PDB entry 6RIJ | X-ray diffraction, 2.20 A resolution | chains A and B

# Chain A
Name: Cyclin-dependent kinase 2
From: Homo sapiens
Notes: EC 2.7.11.22
UniProtKB: P24941 (CDK2_HUMAN); numbering as in UniProt (aligned over 1-298)
Amino-acid sequence (299 residues; numbered 0 to 298; the number before each row is that of its first residue; numbering starts at 0):
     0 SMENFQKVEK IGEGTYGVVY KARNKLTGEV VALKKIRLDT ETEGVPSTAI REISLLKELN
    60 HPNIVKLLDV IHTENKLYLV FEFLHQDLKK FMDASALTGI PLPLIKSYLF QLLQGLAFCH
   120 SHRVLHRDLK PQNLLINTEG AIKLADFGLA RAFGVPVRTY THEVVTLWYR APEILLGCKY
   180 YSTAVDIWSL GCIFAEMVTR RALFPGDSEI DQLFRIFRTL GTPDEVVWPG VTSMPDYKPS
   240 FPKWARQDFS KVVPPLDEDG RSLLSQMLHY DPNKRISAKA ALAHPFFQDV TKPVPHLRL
Unresolved in the structure: 0, 291-298
Construct notes: expression tag (0)
Modified positions: Thr-160 (phosphothreonine; TPO)
Curated features (UniProtKB/Swiss-Prot):
  - active site: Asp-127 (Proton acceptor)
  - binding site (ATP): Ile-10 to Val-18, Lys-33, Glu-81 to Leu-83, Asp-86, Lys-129 to Asn-132, Asp-145
  - binding site (Mg(2+)): Asn-132, Asp-145
  - site (CDK7 binding): Lys-9, Lys-88, Lys-89, Leu-166
  - modified residue: Met-1 (N-acetylmethionine), Lys-6 (N6-acetyllysine), Thr-14 (Phosphothreonine), Tyr-15 (Phosphotyrosine), Tyr-19 (Phosphotyrosine), Thr-160 (Phosphothreonine)
  - natural variant: Pro-45 (P45L: In a glioblastoma multiforme sample)
  - mutagenesis: Lys-9 (K9F: Reduced phosphorylation by CAK), Thr-14 (T14A: 2-fold increase in activity), Tyr-15 (Y15F: 2-fold increase in activity), Lys-88 to Lys-89 (Reduced phosphorylation by CAK), Thr-160 (T160A: Abolishes activity), Leu-166 (L166R: Reduced phosphorylation by CAK and reduced kinase activity)
Residues lining bound ligands: K4W (4-[[[5-nitroso-2-[[(2R)-1-oxidanylbutan-2-yl]amino]-6-(propan-2-ylamino)pyrimidin-4-yl]amino]methyl]phenol): Glu-8, Ile-10, Gly-11, Glu-12, Gly-13, Val-18, Ala-31, Val-64, Phe-80, Glu-81, Phe-82, Leu-83, His-84, Gln-85, Asp-86, Lys-89, Gln-131, Asn-132, Leu-134, Ala-144, Asp-145

# Chain B
Name: Cyclin-A2
From: Homo sapiens
UniProtKB: P20248 (CCNA2_HUMAN); residue numbers follow UniProt; this construct covers 175-432
Amino-acid sequence (258 residues; numbered 175 to 432; the number before each row is that of its first residue):
   175 VPDYHEDIHT YLREMEVKCK PKVGYMKKQP DITNSMRAIL VDWLVEVGEE YKLQNETLHL
   235 AVNYIDRFLS SMSVLRGKLQ LVGTAAMLLA SKFEEIYPPE VAEFVYITDD TYTKKQVLRM
   295 EHLVLKVLTF DLAAPTVNQF LTQYFLHQQP ANCKVESLAM FLGELSLIDA DPYLKYLPSV
   355 IAGAAFHLAL YTVTGQSWPE SLIRKTGYTL ESLKPCLMDL HQTYLKAPQH AQQSIREKYK
   415 NSKYHGVSLL NPPETLNL
Unresolved in the structure: 175, 432
Metal / ion sites: Na+: Met-200, Gln-203, Ile-206

# Chain A / chain B interface
Residue-residue contacts (58; chain A residue first):
  Leu-37(A) with His-296(B)
  Thr-41(A) with Lys-288(B), hydrogen bond (backbone-side chain)
  Glu-42(A) with Lys-266(B), hydrogen bond (backbone-side chain); Glu-274(B); Val-275(B), hydrogen bond (side chain-backbone)
  Gly-43(A) with Lys-266(B); Leu-292(B); Glu-295(B)
  Val-44(A) with Lys-266(B), hydrogen bond (backbone-side chain); Glu-295(B), hydrogen bond (backbone-side chain); His-296(B); Leu-299(B), hydrophobic
  Ser-46(A) with Lys-266(B)
  Ile-49(A) with Leu-263(B), hydrophobic; Lys-266(B); Leu-306(B), hydrophobic
  Arg-50(A) with Lys-266(B); Phe-267(B), hydrogen bond (side chain-backbone); Glu-269(B)
  Ile-52(A) with Phe-304(B), hydrophobic
  Ser-53(A) with Phe-267(B); Phe-304(B); Leu-306(B)
  Lys-56(A) with Thr-303(B), hydrogen bond (side chain-backbone); Asp-305(B), salt bridge
  Glu-57(A) with Tyr-185(B), hydrogen bond; Met-189(B); Ala-307(B)
  His-71(A) with His-296(B), hydrogen bond; Phe-304(B)
  His-119(A) with Tyr-178(B); Ile-182(B)
  Ser-120(A) with Asp-181(B), hydrogen bond; Ile-182(B)
  His-121(A) with Tyr-185(B)
  Arg-122(A) with Ile-182(B); Tyr-185(B); Ala-307(B), hydrogen bond (side chain-backbone)
  Arg-150(A) with Glu-268(B), salt bridge; Glu-269(B)
  Ala-151(A) with Phe-267(B), hydrophobic
  Phe-152(A) with Tyr-178(B), hydrophobic; Ile-182(B), hydrophobic
  Val-154(A) with His-179(B); Ile-182(B), hydrophobic; Thr-316(B), hydrogen bond (backbone-side chain); Gln-317(B), hydrogen bond (backbone-backbone); Leu-320(B), hydrophobic
  Pro-155(A) with Thr-316(B)
  Arg-157(A) with Gln-228(B); Glu-268(B), salt bridge
  Thr-158(A) with Ile-270(B)
  Tyr-159(A) with Ile-270(B)
  Thr-160(A) with Glu-269(B); Ile-270(B)
  Thr-182(A) with Tyr-178(B), hydrogen bond
  Ser-276(A) with Asp-177(B), hydrogen bond
  Lys-278(A) with Asp-181(B), salt bridge
Other interface residues (no listed pair), chain A (34 interface residues in all): Leu-54, Val-69, Leu-76, Ser-181, Ala-279
Other interface residues (no listed pair), chain B (31 interface residues in all): Leu-186, Glu-230

# Summary
Chain A and chain B form an interface of 34 and 31 residues respectively, with 15 hydrogen bonds and 4 salt
bridges. Polar contacts include Lys-56(A)/Asp-305(B), Arg-150(A)/Glu-268(B) and Arg-157(A)/Glu-268(B). Bound
to chain A: compound K4W.
Chain A is Cyclin-dependent kinase 2 and chain B is Cyclin-A2, both from Homo sapiens; the structure,
CDK2/cyclin A2 in complex with open-ring 5-nitrosopyrimidine inhibitor LC436, was determined by X-ray
diffraction.
